Entry 3LON (X-ray diffraction, 2.20 A resolution); this record covers chains A and B of the 4 polymer chains in the assembly.

== Chain A ==
Name: Genome polyprotein
From: Hepatitis C virus subtype 1a
Notes: fragment: to 1207
Reference sequence: Q9ELS8 (Q9ELS8_9HEPC); residues 1-181 here correspond to UniProt positions 1027-1207 (UniProt number = residue number + 1026)
Chain sequence (200 residues; row label = number of the first residue in the row; numbers below 1 keep their minus sign (Met-10 is residue -10)):
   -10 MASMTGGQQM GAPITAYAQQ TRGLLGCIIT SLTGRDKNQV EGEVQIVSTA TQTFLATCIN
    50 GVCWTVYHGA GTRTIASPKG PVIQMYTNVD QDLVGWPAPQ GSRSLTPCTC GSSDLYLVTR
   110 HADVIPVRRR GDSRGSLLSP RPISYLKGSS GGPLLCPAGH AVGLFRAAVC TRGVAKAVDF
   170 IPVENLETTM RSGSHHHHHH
Unresolved in the structure: -10 to 0, 182-189
Differences from the reference sequence: expression tag (-10 to 0, 182-189); engineered mutation Arg119 (Gln1145 in Q9ELS8)
Covalent attachments: beta-mercaptoethanol (BME) linked to Cys16; Narlaprevir, bound form (NNA) linked to Ser139
Bound ions: Zn2+: Cys97, Cys99, Cys145
Ligand contacts: Narlaprevir, bound form (NNA; (1R,2S,5S)-3-[N-({1-[(tert-butylsulfonyl)methyl]cyclohexyl}carbamoyl)-3-methyl-L-valyl]-N-{(1S)-1-[(1R)-2-(cyclopropylamino)-1-hydroxy-2-oxoethyl]pentyl}-6,6-dimethyl-3-azabicyclo[3.1.0]hexane-2-carboxamide): Gln41, Thr42, Phe43, Val55, His57, Asp81, Arg123, Ile132, Leu135, Lys136, Gly137, Ser138, Phe154, Arg155, Ala156, Ala157, Val158, Cys159, Asp168

== Chain B ==
Name: KK-NS4a(21-39)-KK
Notes: engineered mutation(s): C32S
Chain sequence (23 residues; each row starts with the number of its first residue):
    19 KKGSVVIVGR IVLSGKPAII PKK
Unresolved in the structure: 19

== How chain A and chain B interact ==
Residue-residue contacts (68):
  Ala1(A) with Lys34(B)
  Pro2(A) with Lys34(B)
  Thr4(A) with Val30(B); Leu31(B); Gly33(B), hydrogen bond (side chain-backbone)
  Ala5(A) with Ile29(B), hydrophobic; Val30(B); Leu31(B), hydrophobic
  Tyr6(A) with Arg28(B); Ile29(B); Val30(B), hydrogen bond (backbone-backbone)
  Ala7(A) with Arg28(B)
  Gln8(A) with Gly27(B); Arg28(B), hydrogen bond (backbone-backbone)
  Gln9(A) with Val26(B); Gly27(B)
  Thr10(A) with Ile25(B); Val26(B), hydrogen bond (backbone-backbone); Gly27(B), hydrogen bond (side chain-backbone); Arg28(B)
  Arg11(A) with Val24(B); Ile25(B), hydrogen bond (side chain-backbone); Val26(B), hydrogen bond (backbone-backbone)
  Cys16(A) with Val24(B); Val26(B), hydrophobic
  Thr19(A) with Val24(B)
  Ser20(A) with Gly21(B); Ser22(B), hydrogen bond (side chain-backbone); Val24(B)
  Gly23(A) with Ser22(B)
  Gln28(A) with Arg28(B), hydrogen bond (backbone-side chain)
  Glu30(A) with Arg28(B), salt bridge
  Glu32(A) with Ile29(B); Val30(B); Leu31(B), hydrogen bond (side chain-backbone); Ser32(B), hydrogen bond
  Val33(A) with Arg28(B); Ile29(B), hydrogen bond (backbone-backbone)
  Gln34(A) with Ile25(B); Gly27(B); Arg28(B)
  Ile35(A) with Val24(B); Ile25(B); Val26(B), hydrogen bond (backbone-backbone); Gly27(B), hydrogen bond (backbone-backbone); Arg28(B)
  Val36(A) with Val23(B), hydrophobic; Val24(B)
  Ser37(A) with Val23(B); Val24(B), hydrogen bond (backbone-backbone); Val26(B)
  Leu44(A) with Ile29(B), hydrophobic
  Arg62(A) with Lys20(B); Gly21(B); Val23(B)
  Thr63(A) with Ser22(B), hydrogen bond; Val23(B), hydrogen bond (backbone-backbone)
  Ile64(A) with Val23(B)
  Ala65(A) with Ser22(B); Val23(B), hydrogen bond (backbone-backbone)
  Pro70(A) with Ser22(B)
  Trp85(A) with Val23(B), hydrophobic
  Arg92(A) with Ser32(B)
  Leu94(A) with Leu31(B), hydrophobic
  Val107(A) with Ile29(B), hydrophobic; Leu31(B), hydrophobic
  Thr108(A) with Ile29(B)
  Arg109(A) with Ile29(B)
Also at the interface, not in a pair above, chain A (44 interface residues in all): Ile3, Asp25, Val29, Gly31, Thr38, Thr42, Ala59, Pro88, Ala111, Leu144

== Summary ==
The interface between chain A and chain B involves 44 residues on one side and 15 on the other, with 18
hydrogen bonds and 1 salt bridge. Among the polar pairs are Glu30(A)-Arg28(B), Thr4(A)-Gly33(B) and
Thr10(A)-Gly27(B). Narlaprevir, bound form is covalently linked to Ser139(A).
Here chain A is Genome polyprotein (Hepatitis C virus subtype 1a) and chain B is KK-NS4a(21-39)-KK. Entry 3LON
(HCV NS3-4a protease domain with ketoamide inhibitor narlaprevir) was determined by X-ray diffraction.
